3PMN - chains A and B of the 4 polymer chains in the assembly; structure by X-ray diffraction, 2.20 A resolution.

[Chain A]
Molecule: DNA polymerase lambda
Source organism: Homo sapiens
Notes: EC 2.7.7.7, 4.2.99.-
UniProt: Q9UGP5 (DPOLL_HUMAN); residue numbers follow UniProt; this construct covers 242-464, 470-575
Amino-acid sequence (329 residues; numbered 242 to 575; 5 numbers in that range are skipped by the numbering (no residue carries them; nothing is unmodelled there); the number before each row is that of its first residue):
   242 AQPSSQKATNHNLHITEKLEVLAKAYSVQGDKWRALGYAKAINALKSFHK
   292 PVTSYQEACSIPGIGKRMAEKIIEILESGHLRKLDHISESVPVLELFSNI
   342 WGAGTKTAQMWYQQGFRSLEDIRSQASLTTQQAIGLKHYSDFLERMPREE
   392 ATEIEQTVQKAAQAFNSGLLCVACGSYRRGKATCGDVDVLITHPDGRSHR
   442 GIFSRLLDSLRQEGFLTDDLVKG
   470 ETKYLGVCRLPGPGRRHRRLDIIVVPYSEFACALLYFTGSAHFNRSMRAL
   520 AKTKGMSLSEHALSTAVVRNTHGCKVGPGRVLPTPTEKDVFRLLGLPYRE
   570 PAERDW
Unresolved in the structure: 242-248, 537-546
Bound ions: Na+ site 1: Cys-300, Ile-305 (shared with 1 residue of chain D); Na+ site 2: Ser-339, Ile-341, Ala-344 (shared with 1 residue of chain C); Mn2+ site 1: Asp-382, His-486; Mn2+ site 2: Asp-427, Asp-429, Asp-490 (together with 1GC) (shared with 1 residue of chain C); Mg2+: Asp-427, Asp-429 (together with 1GC); Mn2+ site 3: His-530 (shared with DA8(B) of chain B)
Residues lining bound ligands: 1GC (2'-deoxy-5'-O-[(R)-hydroxy{[(S)-hydroxy(phosphonooxy)phosphoryl]methyl}phosphoryl]guanosine): Arg-386, Gly-416, Ser-417, Arg-420, Cys-425, Gly-426, Asp-427, Asp-429, Asp-490, Tyr-505, Phe-506, Thr-507, Gly-508, Ser-509, Ala-510, Asn-513, Arg-517

[Chain B]
Molecule: 11-nt DNA strand
Sequence (11 nucleotides; row label = number of the first residue in the row):
     1 CGGCCTTACTG
Bound ions: Mn2+: DA8 (shared with His-530(A) of chain A)

[How chain A and chain B interact]
Contacting residue pairs (22):
  Trp-274(A) / DC4(B)  stacking on the base
  Leu-277(A) / DC4(B)  base contact
  Thr-371(A) / DG11(B)  phosphate contact
  Gln-372(A) / DT10(B)  sugar contact
  Val-462(A) / DC9(B)  sugar contact
  Val-462(A) / DT10(B)  phosphate contact
  Lys-463(A) / DC9(B)  phosphate contact
  Lys-463(A) / DT10(B)  hydrogen bond to the phosphate
  Gly-464(A) / DC9(B)  sugar contact
  Glu-470(A) / DC9(B)  hydrogen bond to the phosphate
  Arg-514(A) / DC5(B)  salt bridge to the phosphate
  Arg-517(A) / DC5(B)  hydrogen bond to the base
  Arg-517(A) / DT6(B)  hydrogen bond to the sugar
  Ala-518(A) / DC5(B)  sugar contact
  Lys-521(A) / DC4(B)  salt bridge to the phosphate
  Lys-521(A) / DT6(B)  salt bridge to the phosphate
  Leu-527(A) / DT6(B)  sugar contact
  Ser-528(A) / DT6(B)  phosphate contact
  Ser-528(A) / DT7(B)  sugar contact
  Glu-529(A) / DT7(B)  sugar contact
  His-530(A) / DT7(B)  phosphate contact
  His-530(A) / DA8(B)  salt bridge to the phosphate
Also at the interface, not in a pair above, chain A (19 interface residues in all): Leu-461, Thr-471, Lys-472

[Summary]
19 residues of chain A and 8 residues of chain B are in contact, with 4 hydrogen bonds, 4 salt bridges and 1
aromatic stacking contact. Among the polar pairs are Arg-517(A)/DC5(B), Arg-517(A)/DT6(B) and
Lys-463(A)/DT10(B). Chain A binds compound 1GC.
Here chain A is DNA polymerase lambda (Homo sapiens) and chain B is an 11-nt DNA strand. Entry 3PMN (ternary
crystal structure of polymerase lambda variant with a GT mispair at the primer terminus with ...) was
determined by X-ray diffraction together with 3PNC and 3PML from the same study.
